7ADD - chains a and L of the 15 polymer chains in the assembly; structure by electron microscopy, 4.30 A resolution (low resolution: residue-level contacts below are approximate; hydrogen-bond / salt-bridge calls are withheld).

[Chain a]
Name: Transcription termination factor Rho
Organism: Escherichia coli
Notes: EC 3.6.4.-
UniProt: A0A0A0GPI6 (A0A0A0GPI6_ECOLX); residues 1-419 here correspond to UniProt positions 25-443 (UniProt number = residue number + 24)
Chain sequence (419 residues; numbered 1 to 419; the number before each row is that of its first residue):
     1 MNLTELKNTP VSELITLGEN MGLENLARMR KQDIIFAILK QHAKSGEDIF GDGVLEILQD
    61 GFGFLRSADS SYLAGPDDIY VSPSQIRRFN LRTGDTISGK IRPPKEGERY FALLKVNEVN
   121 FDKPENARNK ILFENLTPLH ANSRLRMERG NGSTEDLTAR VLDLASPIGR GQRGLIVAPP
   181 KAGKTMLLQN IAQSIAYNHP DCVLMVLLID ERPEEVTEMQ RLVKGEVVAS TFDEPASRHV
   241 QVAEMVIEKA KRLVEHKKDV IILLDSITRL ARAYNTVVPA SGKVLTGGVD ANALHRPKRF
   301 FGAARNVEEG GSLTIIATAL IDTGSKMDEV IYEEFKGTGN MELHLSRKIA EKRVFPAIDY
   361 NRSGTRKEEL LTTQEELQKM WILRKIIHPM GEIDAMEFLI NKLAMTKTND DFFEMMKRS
Disordered / not traced: 418-419
Ion coordination: Mg2+: Thr185 (together with ADP)
Residues lining bound ligands:
  - ADP (adenosine-5'-diphosphate), molecule 1: Thr158, Pro179, Pro180, Lys181, Ala182, Gly183, Lys184, Thr185, Met186, Arg212, Phe355
  - ADP, molecule 2: Arg366, Lys367, Glu369
  - beryllium trifluoride (BEF): Lys184, Thr185, Glu211, Arg212, Arg269, Leu320

[Chain L]
Molecule: tDNA
Sequence (50 nucleotides; numbered -14 to 35; the number before each row is that of its first residue; numbers below 1 keep their minus sign (DG-14 is residue -14)):
   -14 GTTATCCGCT CACAATGCCA CACGCGCTGC TCGGCCGTTA TTCGCAGCCC
Disordered / not traced: -14 to -13, 23-35

[How chain a and chain L interact]
Contacting residue pairs (11; chain a residue first):
  Tyr80(a) - DC20(L)
  Tyr80(a) - DC21(L)
  Ser82(a) - DC20(L)
  Pro83(a) - DC20(L)
  Ser84(a) - DG19(L)
  Ser84(a) - DC20(L)
  Arg87(a) - DG18(L)
  Glu108(a) - DC21(L)
  Arg109(a) - DC21(L)
  Arg109(a) - DG22(L)
  Tyr110(a) - DC21(L)
Other interface residues (no listed pair), chain a (13 interface residues in all): Asp60, Arg102, Gly107, Phe111, Ala112

[Overview]
13 residues of chain a face 5 of chain L across their interface. Ligands of chain a: ADP and beryllium
trifluoride.
Here chain a is Transcription termination factor Rho (Escherichia coli) and chain L is tDNA. Entry 7ADD
(Transcription termination intermediate complex IIIa) was determined by electron microscopy together with
6Z9P, 6Z9Q, 6Z9R, 6Z9S, 6Z9T, 7ADB, 7ADC and 7ADE from the same study.
